PDB entry 9N81 | electron microscopy, 2.80 A resolution | chains B and L of the 20 polymer chains in the assembly

# Chain B
Name: X-ray repair cross-complementing protein 5
From: Homo sapiens
Reference sequence: P13010 (XRCC5_HUMAN); residue numbers follow UniProt; this construct covers 1-732
Amino-acid sequence (732 residues; numbered 1 to 732; the number before each row is that of its first residue):
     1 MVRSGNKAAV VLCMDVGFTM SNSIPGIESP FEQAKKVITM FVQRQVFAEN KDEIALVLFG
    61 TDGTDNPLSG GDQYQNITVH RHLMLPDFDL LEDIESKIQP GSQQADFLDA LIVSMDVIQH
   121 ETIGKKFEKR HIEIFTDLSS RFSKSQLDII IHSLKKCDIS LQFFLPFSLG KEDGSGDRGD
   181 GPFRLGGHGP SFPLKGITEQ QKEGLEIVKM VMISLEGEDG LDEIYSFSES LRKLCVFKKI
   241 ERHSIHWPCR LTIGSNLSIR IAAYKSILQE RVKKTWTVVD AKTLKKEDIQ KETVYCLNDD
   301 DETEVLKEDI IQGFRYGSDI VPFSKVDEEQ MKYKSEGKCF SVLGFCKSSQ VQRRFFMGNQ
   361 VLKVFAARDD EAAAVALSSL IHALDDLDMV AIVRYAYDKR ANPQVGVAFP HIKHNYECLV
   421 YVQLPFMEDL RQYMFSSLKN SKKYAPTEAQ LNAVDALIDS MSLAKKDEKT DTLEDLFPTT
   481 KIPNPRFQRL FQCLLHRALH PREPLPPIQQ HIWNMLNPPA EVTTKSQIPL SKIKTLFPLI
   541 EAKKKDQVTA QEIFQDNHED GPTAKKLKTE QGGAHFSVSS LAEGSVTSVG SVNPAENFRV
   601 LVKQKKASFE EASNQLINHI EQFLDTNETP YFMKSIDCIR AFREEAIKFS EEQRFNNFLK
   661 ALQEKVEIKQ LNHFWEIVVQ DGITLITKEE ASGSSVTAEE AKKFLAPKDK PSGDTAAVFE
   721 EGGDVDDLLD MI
Unresolved in the structure: 1-5, 171-195, 543-732
Swiss-Prot annotation at these positions:
  - region: Leu-138 to Leu-165 (Leucine-zipper)
  - motif: Glu-720 to Leu-728 (EEXXXDL motif)
  - modified residue: Lys-144 (N6-acetyllysine), Ser-255 (Phosphoserine), Ser-258 (Phosphoserine), Lys-265 (N6-acetyllysine), Ser-318 (Phosphoserine), Lys-332 (N6-acetyllysine), Thr-535 (Phosphothreonine), Ser-577 (Phosphoserine), Ser-579 (Phosphoserine), Ser-580 (Phosphoserine), Lys-660 (N6-acetyllysine), Lys-665 (N6-acetyllysine), Thr-715 (Phosphothreonine)
  - cross-link (Glycyl lysine isopeptide (Lys-Gly)): Lys-195 (interchain with G-Cter in SUMO2), Lys-532 (interchain with G-Cter in SUMO2), Lys-534 (interchain with G-Cter in SUMO2), Lys-566 (interchain with G-Cter in SUMO2), Lys-568 (interchain with G-Cter in SUMO2), Lys-669 (interchain with G-Cter in SUMO2), Lys-688 (interchain with G-Cter in SUMO2)

# Chain L
Molecule: 50-nt DNA strand
Sequence (50 nucleotides; row label = number of the first residue in the row):
     2 GACTTGTACT GGAACTCACG TGAACGAATG TTTTTAGTTT ATTGGGCGCG
Unresolved in the structure: 39-51

# Chain B / chain L interface
Residue-residue contacts (8; chain B residue first):
  His-246(B) / DT30(L)  phosphate contact
  His-246(B) / DG31(L)  salt bridge to the phosphate
  Thr-275(B) / DG23(L)  phosphate contact
  Thr-275(B) / DA24(L)  hydrogen bond to the phosphate
  Trp-276(B) / DG23(L)  phosphate contact
  Arg-400(B) / DA28(L)  sugar contact
  Arg-431(B) / DA19(L)  salt bridge to the phosphate
  Arg-486(B) / DT22(L)  salt bridge to the phosphate
Also at the interface, not in a pair above, chain B (9 interface residues in all): Lys-126, Arg-271, Lys-338
Also at the interface, not in a pair above, chain L (9 interface residues in all): DC26, DT33

# Summary
Chain B and chain L each contribute 9 residues to their interface, with 1 hydrogen bond and 3 salt bridges.
Polar contacts include Thr-275(B)/DA24(L), His-246(B)/DG31(L) and Arg-431(B)/DA19(L).
Here chain B is X-ray repair cross-complementing protein 5 (Homo sapiens) and chain L is a 50-nt DNA strand.
Entry 9N81 (A gap-filling complex with Pol mu engaged in the NHEJ Pathway) was determined by electron
microscopy (same publication as 9CQ3, 9CQ6, 9CQC, 9N82 and 9N83).
